Entry 5KQG (X-ray diffraction, 1.50 A resolution); this record covers chain A.

[Chain A]
Molecule: Low molecular weight phosphotyrosine protein phosphatase
Source organism: Homo sapiens
Notes: EC 3.1.3.48, 3.1.3.2
UniProt: P24666 (PPAC_HUMAN); residues 0-157 here correspond to UniProt positions 1-158 (UniProt number = residue number + 1)
Amino-acid sequence (178 residues; numbered -20 to 157; the number before each row is that of its first residue; numbers below 1 keep their minus sign (Met-20 is residue -20)):
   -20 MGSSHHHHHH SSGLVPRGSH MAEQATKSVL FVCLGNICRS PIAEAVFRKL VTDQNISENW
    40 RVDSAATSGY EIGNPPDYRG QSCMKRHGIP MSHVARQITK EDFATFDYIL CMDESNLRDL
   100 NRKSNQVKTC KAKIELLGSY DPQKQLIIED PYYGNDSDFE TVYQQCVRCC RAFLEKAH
Unresolved in the structure: -20 to 3
Construct notes: initiating methionine (-20); expression tag (-19 to -1)
Ligand contacts: 6VX ((1S)-2-(1,3-benzothiazol-2-ylamino)-2-oxidanylidene-1-phenyl-ethanesulfonic acid): Cys12, Leu13, Gly14, Asn15, Ile16, Cys17, Arg18, Tyr49, Asp56, Arg58, Asp129, Pro130, Tyr131, Phe138
From the paper describing this entry:
  - conformationally variable residues (side-chain flip): Cys17
  - binding site for 6VX: Leu13, Gly14, Ile16, Cys17, Arg18, Tyr49, Asp56, Asp129, Pro130, Tyr131, Phe138
  - catalytic residues: Asp129 (citing earlier work)
  - contacts within the chain: Tyr131-Tyr132 (pi stacking)
  - specificity-determining residues: Cys17 (proposed by the authors, not directly observed)

[Overview]
Ligands of chain A: compound 6VX. The paper reports the catalytic residue Asp129; a binding site for 6VX at
Leu13, Gly14 and Ile16 among others.
Chain A is Low molecular weight phosphotyrosine protein phosphatase (Homo sapiens); the structure, Co-crystal
structure of LMW-PTP in complex with 2-(benzothiazol-2-ylamino)-2-oxo-1-phenylethanesulfonic acid, was
determined by X-ray diffraction (same publication as 5KQL, 5KQM and 5KQP).
